Entry 8YJF (X-ray diffraction, 4.40 A resolution (low resolution: residue-level contacts below are approximate; hydrogen-bond / salt-bridge calls are withheld)); this record covers chains A and B of the 8 polymer chains in the assembly.

Chain A:
Protein: FACT complex subunit SPT16
Source organism: Homo sapiens
UniProtKB: Q9Y5B9 (SP16H_HUMAN); numbering as in UniProt (aligned over 644-988)
Amino-acid sequence (350 residues; row label = number of the first residue in the row):
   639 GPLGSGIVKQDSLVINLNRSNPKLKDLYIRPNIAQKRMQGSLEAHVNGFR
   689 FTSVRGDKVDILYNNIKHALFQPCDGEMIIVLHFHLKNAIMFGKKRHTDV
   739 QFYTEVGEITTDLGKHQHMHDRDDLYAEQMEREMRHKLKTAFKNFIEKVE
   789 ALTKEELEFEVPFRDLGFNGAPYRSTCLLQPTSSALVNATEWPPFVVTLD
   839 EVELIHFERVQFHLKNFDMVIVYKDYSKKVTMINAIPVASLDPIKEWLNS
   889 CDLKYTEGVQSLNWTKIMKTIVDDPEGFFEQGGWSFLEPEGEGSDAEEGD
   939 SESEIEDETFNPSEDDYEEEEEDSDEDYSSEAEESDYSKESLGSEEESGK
Disordered / not traced: 639-645, 927-939, 966-988
Construct notes: expression tag (639-643)
UniProt features mapped onto this chain:
  - modified residue: S650 (Phosphoserine), S658 (Phosphoserine), K732 (N6-acetyllysine), K786 (N6-acetyllysine), T903 (Phosphothreonine), K904 (N6-acetyllysine), S979 (Phosphoserine), S982 (Phosphoserine), S986 (Phosphoserine)
  - cross-link: K647 (Glycyl lysine isopeptide (Lys-Gly) (interchain with G-Cter in SUMO2))
  - natural variant: R734 (R734W: In NEDDFAC; uncertain significance)

Chain B:
Protein: DNA replication licensing factor MCM2
Source organism: Homo sapiens
Notes: EC 3.6.4.12
UniProtKB: P49736 (MCM2_HUMAN); numbering as in UniProt (aligned over 63-154)
Amino-acid sequence (93 residues; each row starts with the number of its first residue):
    62 SLEEEEDGEELIGDGMERDYRAIPELDAYEAEGLALDDEDVEELTASQRE
   112 AAERAMRQRDREAGRGLGRMRRGLLYDSDEEDEERPARKRRQV
Disordered / not traced: 62-67, 128-154
Construct notes: expression tag (62)
UniProt features mapped onto this chain:
  - modified residue: S108 (Phosphoserine), Y137 (Phosphotyrosine), S139 (Phosphoserine)
  - mutagenesis: Y81 to Y90 (Loss of interaction with DNAJC9), S108 (S108A: Reduces phosphorylation by ATR), S139 (S139A: Impairs ATPase activity of the MCM-2-7 complex and reduces phosphorylation by the CDC7-DBF4 complex; when associated with A-27 and A-41)

Interface between chain A and chain B:
Contacting residue pairs - 7 pairs, chain A then chain B:
  Q898(A) - M77(B)
  Q898(A) - Y81(B)
  S899(A) - I73(B)
  S899(A) - M77(B)
  N901(A) - G74(B)
  N901(A) - D75(B)
  K904(A) - D75(B)
Also at the interface, not in a pair above, chain A (5 interface residues in all): L900

Summary:
The chain A/chain B interface involves 5 residues from each chain. UniProt lists 12 mutagenesis sites on chain
B.
Here chain A is FACT complex subunit SPT16 and chain B is DNA replication licensing factor MCM2, both from
Homo sapiens. Entry 8YJF (Structure of human SPT16 MD-CTD and MCM2 HBD chaperoning a histone H3-H4 tetramer
and an H2A-H2B ...) was determined by X-ray diffraction together with 8YJM from the same study.
